PDB entry 5XXP | X-ray diffraction, 2.55 A resolution | chains A and F of the 4 polymer chains in the assembly

Chain A:
Name: LysR-type regulatory protein
Organism: Cupriavidus necator
Reference sequence: Q9WXC7 (Q9WXC7_CUPNE); numbering as in UniProt (aligned over 1-87)
Amino-acid sequence (101 residues; numbered 1 to 101; the number before each row is that of its first residue):
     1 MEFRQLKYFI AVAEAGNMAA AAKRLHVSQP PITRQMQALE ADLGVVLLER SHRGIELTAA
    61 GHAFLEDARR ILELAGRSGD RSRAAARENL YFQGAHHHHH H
Disordered / not traced: 88-101
Sequence notes: expression tag (88-101)
From the paper describing this entry:
  - self-association interface (contacts with another copy of this molecule); pairs are residue here / residue on that copy: Phe3-Phe3
  - binding site for the 25-nt DNA strand: Asn17, Ser28, Pro30, Thr33, Arg34, Arg50, His52
  - specificity-determining residues: Thr33, Arg34
  - mutagenesis - T33A: abolished binding to the 25-nt DNA strand
  - mutagenesis - T33S: decreased binding to the 25-nt DNA strand
  - mutagenesis - R4A, V27A, S28A, P30A, R34A: decreased binding to the 25-nt DNA strand (citing earlier work)
  - mutagenesis - Q29A: unchanged binding to the 25-nt DNA strand (citing earlier work)
  - contacts within the chain: Glu40-Arg50
  - mutagenesis - T33S: decreased signaling
  - mutagenesis - T33A: abolished signaling in response to cbnA promoter
  - mutagenesis - Q29A: unchanged binding to cbnA promoter (citing earlier work)

Chain F:
Molecule: 25-nt DNA strand
Sequence (25 nucleotides; each row starts with the number of its first residue):
     1 CATCGTTACG GTTTGCGTAA TATAG

How chain A and chain F interact:
Pairs across the interface - 17 pairs, chain A then chain F:
  Asn17(A) with DG5(F), phosphate contact
  Met18(A) with DG5(F), hydrogen bond to the phosphate; DT6(F), phosphate contact
  Ala19(A) with DG5(F), hydrogen bond to the phosphate
  Pro30(A) with DT7(F), base contact
  Thr33(A) with DG5(F), sugar contact; DT6(F), phosphate contact; DT7(F), base contact
  Arg34(A) with DA8(F), base contact
  Gln37(A) with DT7(F), hydrogen bond to the phosphate
  Arg50(A) with DG5(F), phosphate contact; DT6(F), salt bridge to the phosphate
  Ser51(A) with DG5(F), sugar contact
  His52(A) with DT3(F), hydrogen bond to the base; DC4(F), sugar contact
  Arg53(A) with DC4(F), sugar contact
  Gly54(A) with DG5(F), phosphate contact
Interface residues without a listed pair, chain A (14 interface residues in all): Gln29, Ile55
Interface residues without a listed pair, chain F (8 interface residues in all): DA2, DC9

Overview:
The interface between chain A and chain F involves 14 residues on one side and 8 on the other, with 4 hydrogen
bonds and 1 salt bridge. Among the polar pairs are His52(A)-DT3(F), Met18(A)-DG5(F) and Ala19(A)-DG5(F). The
paper reports a binding site for the 25-nt DNA strand at Asn17(A), Ser28(A) and Pro30(A) among others; T33S,
R4A and V27A of chain A, among others, reduce binding to the 25-nt DNA strand; 8 substitutions were tested in
all.
Here chain A is LysR-type regulatory protein (Cupriavidus necator) and chain F is a 25-nt DNA strand. Entry
5XXP (Crystal structure of CbnR_DBD-DNA complex) was determined by X-ray diffraction.
